9H3K - chains A and L of the 9 polymer chains in the assembly; structure by electron microscopy, 6.62 A resolution (low resolution: residue-level contacts below are approximate; hydrogen-bond / salt-bridge calls are withheld).

Chain A:
Molecule: 23S ribosomal RNA
Organism: Escherichia coli
Sequence (2904 nucleotides; each row starts with the number of its first residue):
     1 GGUUAAGCGA CUAAGCGUAC ACGGUGGAUG CCCUGGCAGU CAGAGGCGAU GAAGGACGUG
    61 CUAAUCUGCG AUAAGCGUCG GUAAGGUGAU AUGAACCGUU AUAACCGGCG AUUUCCGAAU
   121 GGGGAAACCC AGUGUGUUUC GACACACUAU CAUUAACUGA AUCCAUAGGU UAAUGAGGCG
   181 AACCGGGGGA ACUGAAACAU CUAAGUACCC CGAGGAAAAG AAAUCAACCG AGAUUCCCCC
   241 AGUAGCGGCG AGCGAACGGG GAGCAGCCCA GAGCCUGAAU CAGUGUGUGU GUUAGUGGAA
   301 GCGUCUGGAA AGGCGCGCGA UACAGGGUGA CAGCCCCGUA CACAAAAAUG CACAUGCUGU
   361 GAGCUCGAUG AGUAGGGCGG GACACGUGGU AUCCUGUCUG AAUAUGGGGG GACCAUCCUC
   421 CAAGGCUAAA UACUCCUGAC UGACCGAUAG UGAACCAGUA CCGUGAGGGA AAGGCGAAAA
   481 GAACCCCGGC GAGGGGAGUG AAAAAGAACC UGAAACCGUG UACGUACAAG CAGUGGGAGC
   541 ACGCUUAGGC GUGUGACUGC GUACCUUUUG UAUAAUGGGU CAGCGACUUA UAUUCUGUAG
   601 CAAGGUUAAC CGAAUAGGGG AGCCGAAGGG AAACCGAGUC UUAACUGGGC GUUAAGUUGC
   661 AGGGUAUAGA CCCGAAACCC GGUGAUCUAG CCAUGGGCAG GUUGAAGGUU GGGUAACACU
   721 AACUGGAGGA CCGAACCGAC UAAUGUUGAA AAAUUAGCGG AUGACUUGUG GCUGGGGGUG
   781 AAAGGCCAAU CAAACCGGGA GAUAGCUGGU UCUCCCCGAA AGCUAUAUAA GUAGCGCCUC
   841 GUGAAUUCAU CUCCGGGGGU AGAGCACUGU UUCGGCAAGG GGGUCAUCCC GACUUACCAA
   901 CCCGAUGCAA ACUGCGAAUA CCGGAGAAUG UUAUCACGGG AGACACACGG CGGGUGCUAA
   961 CGUCCGUCGU GAAGAGGGAA ACAACCCAGA CCGCCAGCUA AGGUCCCAAA GUCAUGGUUA
  1021 AGUGGGAAAC GAUGUGGGAA GGCCCAGACA GCCAGGAUGU UGGCUUAGAA GCAGCCAUCA
  1081 UUUAAAGAAA GCGUAAUAGC UCACUGGUCG AGUCGGCCUG CGCGGAAGAU GUAACGGGGC
  1141 UAAACCAUGC ACCGAAGCUG CGGCAGCGAC GCUUAUGCGU UGUUGGGUAG GGGAGCGUUC
  1201 UGUAAGCCUG CGAAGGUGUG CUGUGAGGCA UGCUGGAGGU AUCAGAAGUG CGAAUGCUGA
  1261 CAUAAGUAAC GAUAAAGCGG GUGAAAAGCC CGCUCGCCGG AAGACCAAGG GUUCCUGUCC
  1321 AACGUUAAUC GGGGCAGGGU GAGUCGACCC CUAAGGCGAG GCCGAAAGGC GUAGUCGAUG
  1381 GGAAACAGGU UAAUAUUCCU GUACUUGGUG UUACUGCGAA GGGGGGACGG AGAAGGCUAU
  1441 GUUGGCCGGG CGACGGUUGU CCCGGUUUAA GCGUGUAGGC UGGUUUUCCA GGCAAAUCCG
  1501 GAAAAUCAAG GCUGAGGCGU GAUGACGAGG CACUACGGUG CUGAAGCAAC AAAUGCCCUG
  1561 CUUCCAGGAA AAGCCUCUAA GCAUCAGGUA ACAUCAAAUC GUACCCCAAA CCGACACAGG
  1621 UGGUCAGGUA GAGAAUACCA AGGCGCUUGA GAGAACUCGG GUGAAGGAAC UAGGCAAAAU
  1681 GGUGCCGUAA CUUCGGGAGA AGGCACGCUG AUAUGUAGGU GAGGUCCCUC GCGGAUGGAG
  1741 CUGAAAUCAG UCGAAGAUAC CAGCUGGCUG CAACUGUUUA UUAAAAACAC AGCACUGUGC
  1801 AAACACGAAA GUGGACGUAU ACGGUGUGAC GCCUGCCCGG UGCCGGAAGG UUAAUUGAUG
  1861 GGGUUAGCGC AAGCGAAGCU CUUGAUCGAA GCCCCGGUAA ACGGCGGCCG UAACUAUAAC
  1921 GGUCCUAAGG UAGCGAAAUU CCUUGUCGGG UAAGUUCCGA CCUGCACGAA UGGCGUAAUG
  1981 AUGGCCAGGC UGUCUCCACC CGAGACUCAG UGAAAUUGAA CUCGCUGUGA AGAUGCAGUG
  2041 UACCCGCGGC AAGACGGAAA GACCCCGUGA ACCUUUACUA UAGCUUGACA CUGAACAUUG
  2101 AGCCUUGAUG UGUAGGAUAG GUGGGAGGCU UUGAAGUGUG GACGCCAGUC UGCAUGGAGC
  2161 CGACCUUGAA AUACCACCCU UUAAUGUUUG AUGUUCUAAC GUUGACCCGU AAUCCGGGUU
  2221 GCGGACAGUG UCUGGUGGGU AGUUUGACUG GGGCGGUCUC CUCCUAAAGA GUAACGGAGG
  2281 AGCACGAAGG UUGGCUAAUC CUGGUCGGAC AUCAGGAGGU UAGUGCAAUG GCAUAAGCCA
  2341 GCUUGACUGC GAGCGUGACG GCGCGAGCAG GUGCGAAAGC AGGUCAUAGU GAUCCGGUGG
  2401 UUCUGAAUGG AAGGGCCAUC GCUCAACGGA UAAAAGGUAC UCCGGGGAUA ACAGGCUGAU
  2461 ACCGCCCAAG AGUUCAUAUC GACGGCGGUG UUUGGCACCU CGAUGUCGGC UCAUCACAUC
  2521 CUGGGGCUGA AGUAGGUCCC AAGGGUAUGG CUGUUCGCCA UUUAAAGUGG UACGCGAGCU
  2581 GGGUUUAGAA CGUCGUGAGA CAGUUCGGUC CCUAUCUGCC GUGGGCGCUG GAGAACUGAG
  2641 GGGGGCUGCU CCUAGUACGA GAGGACCGGA GUGGACGCAU CACUGGUGUU CGGGUUGUCA
  2701 UGCCAAUGGC ACUGCCCGGU AGCUAAAUGC GGAAGAGAUA AGUGCUGAAA GCAUCUAAGC
  2761 ACGAAACUUG CCCCGAGAUG AGUUCUCCCU GACCCUUUAA GGGUCCUGAA GGAACGUUGA
  2821 AGACGACGAC GUUGAUAGGC CGGGUGUGUA AGCGCAGCGA UGCGUUGAGC UAACCGGUAC
  2881 UAAUGAACCG UGAGGCUUAA CCUU
Not modelled in the structure: 685-793, 864-912, 1032-1122, 1267-2012, 2054-2509, 2579-2612, 2849-2867, 2904

Chain L:
Name: Large ribosomal subunit protein uL15
Organism: Escherichia coli
UniProtKB: P02413 (RL15_ECOLI); residue numbers follow UniProt; this construct covers 2-144
Chain sequence (143 residues; row label = number of the first residue in the row):
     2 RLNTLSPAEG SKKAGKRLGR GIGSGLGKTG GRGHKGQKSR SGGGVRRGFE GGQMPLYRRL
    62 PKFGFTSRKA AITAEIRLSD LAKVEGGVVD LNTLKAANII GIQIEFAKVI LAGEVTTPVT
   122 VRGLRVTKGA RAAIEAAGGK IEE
Not modelled in the structure: 36-69

How chain A and chain L interact:
Residue-residue contacts (91):
  C587(A) - Leu19(L)
  C587(A) - Arg21(L)
  C587(A) - Gly31(L)
  C587(A) - Arg33(L)
  G597(A) - Gly11(L)
  G597(A) - Ser12(L)
  U598(A) - Ala9(L)
  U598(A) - Glu10(L)
  U598(A) - Gly11(L)
  U598(A) - Ser12(L)
  A603(A) - Ser80(L)
  C623(A) - Asn99(L)
  A626(A) - Arg78(L)
  A626(A) - Ser80(L)
  A627(A) - Glu76(L)
  A627(A) - Arg78(L)
  A627(A) - Ile111(L)
  A627(A) - Leu112(L)
  A627(A) - Ala113(L)
  G628(A) - Glu76(L)
  G629(A) - Glu76(L)
  A632(A) - Ala71(L)
  A633(A) - Lys70(L)
  A633(A) - Ala71(L)
  A633(A) - Thr74(L)
  C634(A) - Lys70(L)
  C634(A) - Thr74(L)
  C634(A) - Arg126(L)
  C635(A) - Glu76(L)
  C635(A) - Lys109(L)
  C635(A) - Arg126(L)
  C635(A) - Thr128(L)
  G636(A) - Glu76(L)
  G636(A) - Lys109(L)
  G636(A) - Ile111(L)
  G636(A) - Thr128(L)
  G636(A) - Lys129(L)
  G636(A) - Gly130(L)
  A637(A) - Ile111(L)
  A637(A) - Leu112(L)
  A637(A) - Ala113(L)
  A637(A) - Gly114(L)
  A637(A) - Gly130(L)
  A637(A) - Ala131(L)
  C660(A) - Ser12(L)
  C660(A) - Lys13(L)
  A661(A) - Ser12(L)
  A661(A) - Lys13(L)
  A661(A) - Lys14(L)
  G662(A) - Lys14(L)
  G663(A) - Lys14(L)
  G663(A) - Lys17(L)
  U810(A) - Gly20(L)
  U810(A) - Arg21(L)
  U810(A) - Lys29(L)
  U810(A) - Thr30(L)
  U811(A) - Gly20(L)
  U811(A) - Arg21(L)
  U811(A) - Gly22(L)
  U811(A) - Gly28(L)
  U811(A) - Lys29(L)
  C812(A) - Arg21(L)
  C812(A) - Gly22(L)
  C812(A) - Ser25(L)
  U813(A) - Ile23(L)
  U813(A) - Gly24(L)
  U813(A) - Ser25(L)
  C814(A) - Gly24(L)
  G942(A) - Arg33(L)
  A943(A) - Gly34(L)
  A943(A) - His35(L)
  A1189(A) - Gly34(L)
  G1190(A) - Gly32(L)
  G1190(A) - Arg33(L)
  G1190(A) - Gly34(L)
  G1191(A) - Gly32(L)
  G1202(A) - Asn4(L)
  U1203(A) - Leu3(L)
  U1203(A) - Asn4(L)
  A1241(A) - Asn4(L)
  U1242(A) - Asn4(L)
  C1243(A) - Asn4(L)
  C1243(A) - Leu6(L)
  A1244(A) - Ser7(L)
  A1244(A) - Pro8(L)
  G1245(A) - Pro8(L)
  G1245(A) - Lys13(L)
  A1246(A) - Lys13(L)
  U1249(A) - Arg18(L)
  G1250(A) - Arg18(L)
  G1250(A) - Arg21(L)
Also at the interface, not in a pair above, chain A (47 interface residues in all): C565, U566, A586, A599, U639, G664, U807, G809
Also at the interface, not in a pair above, chain L (50 interface residues in all): Thr5, Ala15, Gly16, Gly26, Asp81

Overview:
47 residues of chain A face 50 of chain L across their interface.
Here chain A is 23S ribosomal RNA and chain L is Large ribosomal subunit protein uL15, both from Escherichia
coli. Entry 9H3K (50S subunit precursor d126_(L29)-/(L22)-) was determined by electron microscopy, deposited
together with 9H3L, 9HAL and 9HAM.
